7AK7 - chains B and F of the 6 polymer chains in the assembly; structure by X-ray diffraction, 2.14 A resolution.

[Chain B]
Molecule: Acetyltransferase
Source organism: Salmonella typhimurium
UniProt: A0A0D6HSU7 (A0A0D6HSU7_SALTM); residues 1-163 here = UniProt positions 1-163
Sequence (166 residues; each row starts with the number of its first residue; numbers below 1 keep their minus sign (Met-2 is residue -2)):
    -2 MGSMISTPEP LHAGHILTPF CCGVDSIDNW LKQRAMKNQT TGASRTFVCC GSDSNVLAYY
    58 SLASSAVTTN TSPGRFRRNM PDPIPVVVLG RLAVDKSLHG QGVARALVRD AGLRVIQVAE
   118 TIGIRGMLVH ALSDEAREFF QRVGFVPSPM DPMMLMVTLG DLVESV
Disordered / not traced: -2 to 0, 68-76
Sequence notes: initiating methionine (-2); expression tag (-1 to 0); engineered mutation Lys29 (Glu in A0A0D6HSU7), Phe137 (Tyr in A0A0D6HSU7)
Residues lining bound ligands: acetyl coenzyme A (ACO): Cys19, Val21, Ile24, Gly87, Arg88, Leu89, Ala90, Val91, Leu95, His96, Gly97, Gln98, Gly99, Val100, Ala101, Arg102, Val126, His127, Ala128, Leu129, Glu132, Ala133, Glu135, Phe136, Phe137, Arg139, Val140

[Chain F]
Molecule: CopG family transcriptional regulator
Source organism: Salmonella typhimurium
UniProt: A0A0D6HUM3 (A0A0D6HUM3_SALTM); residues 1-97 here = UniProt positions 1-97
Sequence (99 residues; each row starts with the number of its first residue; numbers below 1 keep their minus sign (Gly-1 is residue -1)):
    -1 GSMPAANSMA MKRETLNLRI KPAERDLIDR AAKARGKNRT DFVLEAARAA AEEALIEQRI
    59 IMADPEAYQE FLVRLDQTPS PNAALRKTMQ TPAPWEQEK
Disordered / not traced: -1 to 7, 81-97
Sequence notes: expression tag (-1 to 0)

[Interface between chain B and chain F]
Residue-residue contacts (38; chain B residue first):
  Thr4(B) with Thr76(F)
  Pro7(B) with Asp74(F)
  Arg42(B) with Leu73(F); Asp74(F), salt bridge
  Phe44(B) with Leu73(F); Asp74(F)
  Leu59(B) with Leu73(F), hydrophobic
  Ser61(B) with Phe69(F)
  Ser62(B) with Ile54(F); Ile58(F)
  Ala63(B) with Ile54(F)
  Asp79(B) with Arg57(F), salt bridge
  Pro80(B) with Arg57(F), hydrogen bond (backbone-side chain)
  Pro82(B) with Arg57(F)
  Arg106(B) with Pro79(F)
  Asp107(B) with Pro77(F)
  Leu110(B) with Pro77(F), hydrophobic; Pro79(F)
  Arg111(B) with Leu73(F), hydrogen bond (side chain-backbone); Asp74(F), hydrogen bond (side chain-backbone); Gln75(F), hydrogen bond (side chain-backbone); Pro77(F)
  Gln114(B) with Arg72(F), hydrogen bond (side chain-backbone); Gln75(F), hydrogen bond (side chain-backbone); Thr76(F); Pro77(F)
  Val115(B) with Phe69(F), hydrophobic; Arg72(F); Leu73(F)
  Thr118(B) with Ala65(F); Glu68(F); Phe69(F); Arg72(F)
  Ile119(B) with Arg57(F); Ile58(F), hydrophobic; Ala65(F); Tyr66(F); Phe69(F), hydrophobic
Also at the interface, not in a pair above, chain B (22 interface residues in all): Val84, Ile121, Val163

[Summary]
The interface between chain B and chain F involves 22 residues on one side and 14 on the other; the contacts
include 6 hydrogen bonds and 2 salt bridges. Polar contacts include Arg42(B)-Asp74(F), Asp79(B)-Arg57(F) and
Pro80(B)-Arg57(F). Bound to chain B: acetyl coenzyme A.
Chain B is Acetyltransferase and chain F is CopG family transcriptional regulator, both from Salmonella
typhimurium; the structure, Structure of Salmonella TacT2 toxin bound to TacA2 antitoxin, was determined by
X-ray diffraction together with 7AK8 and 7AK9 from the same study.
